Entry 6M35 (X-ray diffraction, 1.73 A resolution); this record covers chains A and B of the 8 polymer chains in the assembly.

# Chain A (and B)
Protein: Sulfur oxygenase/reductase
From: Sulfurisphaera tokodaii (strain DSM 16993 / JCM 10545 / NBRC 100140 / 7)
Notes: EC 1.13.11.55; chain B of this document is another copy of the same molecule, construct and numbering; everything in this record applies to it too
UniProt: Q972K4 (Q972K4_SULTO); residue numbers follow UniProt; this construct covers 1-311
Chain sequence (311 residues; each row starts with the number of its first residue):
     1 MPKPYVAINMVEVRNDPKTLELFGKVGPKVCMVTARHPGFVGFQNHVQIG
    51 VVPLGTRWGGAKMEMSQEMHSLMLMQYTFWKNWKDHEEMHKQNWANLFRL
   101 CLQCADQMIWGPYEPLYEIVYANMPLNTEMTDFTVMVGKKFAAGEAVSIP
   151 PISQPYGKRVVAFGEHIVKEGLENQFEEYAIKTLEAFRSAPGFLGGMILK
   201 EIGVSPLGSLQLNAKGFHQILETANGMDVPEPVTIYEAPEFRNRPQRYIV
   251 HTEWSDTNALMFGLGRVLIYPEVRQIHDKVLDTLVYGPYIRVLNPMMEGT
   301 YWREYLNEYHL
Disordered / not traced: 1
Metal / ion sites: Fe ion: His86, His90, Glu114
From the paper describing this entry:
  - Fe ion coordination: His86, His90, Glu114
  - mutagenesis - C31A, H86A, H90A, E114A: abolished catalytic activity
  - mutagenesis - C101A (10-fold), C104A (10-fold): decreased catalytic activity
  - catalytic residues: Cys31 (citing earlier work)
  - catalytic residues: His86, His90, Glu114
  - self-association interface (contacts with another copy of this molecule): Pro125 to Ile152

# How chain A and chain B interact
Pairs across the interface - 62 pairs, chain A then chain B:
  Lys25(A) - Thr56(B)
  Lys25(A) - Gly59(B)  hydrogen bond (side chain-backbone)
  Lys29(A) - Thr56(B)  hydrogen bond
  Cys31(A) - Ile269(B)  hydrophobic
  Met32(A) - Leu268(B)  hydrophobic
  Met32(A) - Ile269(B)  hydrophobic
  Met32(A) - Arg274(B)  hydrogen bond (backbone-side chain)
  Ala35(A) - Leu268(B)
  Ala35(A) - Ile269(B)
  Ala35(A) - Pro271(B)
  Ala35(A) - Arg274(B)
  Arg36(A) - Arg274(B)
  His37(A) - Pro271(B)
  Phe40(A) - Ile269(B)
  Phe40(A) - Pro271(B)
  Phe43(A) - Ile269(B)  hydrophobic
  Asn127(A) - Pro191(B)
  Glu129(A) - Pro191(B)
  Glu129(A) - Gly192(B)
  Glu129(A) - Ser255(B)
  Glu129(A) - Ala259(B)
  Thr131(A) - Pro151(B)
  Thr131(A) - Ile152(B)  hydrogen bond (backbone-backbone)
  Thr131(A) - Gly192(B)
  Thr131(A) - Ser255(B)
  Asp132(A) - Pro191(B)
  Asp132(A) - Gly192(B)  hydrogen bond (side chain-backbone)
  Phe133(A) - Phe133(B)  hydrophobic
  Phe133(A) - Ile152(B)  hydrophobic
  Thr134(A) - Val137(B)
  Thr134(A) - Ile149(B)
  Thr134(A) - Pro150(B)  hydrogen bond (side chain-backbone)
  Thr134(A) - Pro151(B)
  Thr134(A) - Ile152(B)
  Val135(A) - Ile149(B)
  Val135(A) - Pro150(B)
  Val135(A) - Pro151(B)
  Gly138(A) - Ala146(B)
  Gly138(A) - Val147(B)
  Gly138(A) - Ile149(B)
  Lys139(A) - Ala146(B)
  Lys139(A) - Val147(B)  hydrogen bond (side chain-backbone)
  Phe141(A) - Phe141(B)  hydrophobic
  Ala142(A) - Val147(B)  hydrophobic
  Pro155(A) - Pro191(B)  hydrophobic
  Tyr156(A) - Asn258(B)
  Tyr156(A) - Ala259(B)  hydrophobic
  Tyr156(A) - Phe262(B)
  Lys158(A) - Asp256(B)  salt bridge
  Met297(A) - Phe262(B)  hydrophobic
  Glu298(A) - Phe262(B)
  Thr300(A) - Pro191(B)
  Thr300(A) - Arg266(B)  hydrogen bond
  Tyr301(A) - Arg266(B)
  Tyr301(A) - Ile269(B)  hydrogen bond (side chain-backbone)
  Tyr301(A) - Tyr270(B)  hydrophobic
  Glu304(A) - Ser189(B)
  Glu304(A) - Arg266(B)  salt bridge
  Glu304(A) - Tyr270(B)
  His310(A) - Ser189(B)  hydrogen bond
  Leu311(A) - Arg188(B)
  Leu311(A) - Ser189(B)
Also at the interface, not in a pair above, chain A (32 interface residues in all): Pro28, Met130
Also at the interface, not in a pair above, chain B (32 interface residues in all): Gly55, Met130, Met136, Gln154, Phe193, Leu194

# In short
Chain A and chain B each contribute 32 residues to their interface, with 10 hydrogen bonds and 2 salt bridges.
Polar pairs include Lys158(A)-Asp256(B), Glu304(A)-Arg266(B) and Lys25(A)-Gly59(B). From the paper: catalytic
residues Cys31(A), His86(A) and His90(A) among others; C31A, H86A and H90A of chain A, among others, abolish
catalytic activity; 6 substitutions were tested in all.
Chain A and chain B are both Sulfur oxygenase/reductase (Sulfurisphaera tokodaii (strain DSM 16993 / JCM 10545
/ NBRC 100140 / 7)); the structure, Crystal structure of sulfur oxygenase reductase from Sulfurisphaera
tokodaii, was determined by X-ray diffraction together with 6M3X from the same study.
